5Y18 - chains A and B; structure by X-ray diffraction, 2.20 A resolution.

== Chain A ==
Molecule: Death domain-associated protein 6
Source organism: Homo sapiens
UniProtKB: Q9UER7 (DAXX_HUMAN); residue numbers follow UniProt; this construct covers 55-144
Amino-acid sequence (95 residues; numbered 50 to 144; the number before each row is that of its first residue):
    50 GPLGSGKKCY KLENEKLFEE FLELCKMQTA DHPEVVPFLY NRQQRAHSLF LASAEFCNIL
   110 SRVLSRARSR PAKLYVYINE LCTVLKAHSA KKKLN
Unresolved in the structure: 50-55, 141-144
Construct notes: expression tag (50-54)
Modified residues: Mse76 (selenomethionine; parent Met)
Curated features (UniProtKB/Swiss-Prot):
  - cross-link: Lys142 (Glycyl lysine isopeptide (Lys-Gly) (interchain with G-Cter in SUMO2))

== Chain B ==
Molecule: Transcriptional regulator ATRX
Source organism: Homo sapiens
Notes: EC 3.6.4.12
UniProtKB: P46100 (ATRX_HUMAN); residue numbers follow UniProt; this construct covers 1268-1289
Amino-acid sequence (23 residues; numbered 1267 to 1289; the number before each row is that of its first residue):
  1267 SENRIAKKML LEEIKANLSS DED
Unresolved in the structure: 1284-1289
Modified residues: Mse1275 (selenomethionine; parent Met)

== Chain A / chain B interface ==
Contacting residue pairs (24):
  His81(A) with Lys1273(B); Leu1277(B)
  Glu83(A) with Leu1277(B); Ile1280(B)
  Val84(A) with Leu1277(B), hydrophobic; Ile1280(B), hydrophobic
  Phe87(A) with Leu1276(B), hydrophobic; Ile1280(B), hydrophobic
  Arg91(A) with Glu1279(B), salt bridge
  Ala121(A) with Asn1269(B), hydrogen bond (backbone-side chain)
  Lys122(A) with Glu1268(B), salt bridge; Asn1269(B)
  Leu123(A) with Asn1269(B), hydrogen bond (backbone-side chain)
  Tyr124(A) with Asn1269(B), hydrogen bond (backbone-side chain); Ala1272(B); Lys1273(B); Leu1276(B), hydrophobic
  Val125(A) with Glu1268(B); Asn1269(B); Ala1272(B)
  Ile127(A) with Leu1276(B), hydrophobic
  Asn128(A) with Ala1272(B), hydrogen bond (side chain-backbone); Mse1275(B); Leu1276(B)
Other interface residues (no listed pair), chain A (14 interface residues in all): Asp80, Lys135
From the paper, about this interface:
  - interface residues, chain A: Val84(A), Phe87(A), Tyr124(A), Val125(A), Ile127(A)
  - hot spots on chain A (mutagenesis) - F87A/Y124A: abolished binding to Transcriptional regulator ATRX (chain B)
  - interface residues, chain B: Ala1272(B), Leu1276(B), Leu1277(B), Ile1280(B)
  - hot spots on chain B (mutagenesis) - L1276Q/I1280Q, L1276R/I1280R: abolished binding to Death domain-associated protein 6 (chain A)

== Summary ==
14 residues of chain A face 9 of chain B across their interface, with 4 hydrogen bonds and 2 salt bridges.
Among the polar pairs are Arg91(A)-Glu1279(B), Lys122(A)-Glu1268(B) and Ala121(A)-Asn1269(B). The paper
reports that L1276Q/I1280Q and L1276R/I1280R of chain B abolish binding to Death domain-associated protein 6
(chain A); interface residues Val84(A), Phe87(A) and Ala1272(B) among others.
Here chain A is Death domain-associated protein 6 and chain B is Transcriptional regulator ATRX, both from
Homo sapiens. Entry 5Y18 (Crystal structure of DAXX helical bundle domain in complex with ATRX) was determined
by X-ray diffraction.
